PDB entry 2KI4 | solution NMR | chains B and C of the 4 polymer chains in the assembly

== Chain B ==
Molecule: Protein S100-A13
Organism: Homo sapiens
Reference sequence: Q99584 (S10AD_HUMAN); numbering as in UniProt (aligned over 1-98)
Chain sequence (98 residues; each row starts with the number of its first residue):
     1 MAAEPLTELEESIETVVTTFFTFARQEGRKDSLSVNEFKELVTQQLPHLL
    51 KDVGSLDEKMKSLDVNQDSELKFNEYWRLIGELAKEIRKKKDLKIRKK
Modified residues: K97 (D-lysine; DLY); K98 (D-lysine; DLY)
Curated features (UniProtKB/Swiss-Prot):
  - binding site (Ca(2+)): S32, E37, D64, N66, D68, E70, E75
  - modified residue: S32 (Phosphoserine)

== Chain C ==
Molecule: Protein S100-A13
Organism: Homo sapiens
Reference sequence: Q99584 (S10AD_HUMAN); residue numbers follow UniProt; this construct covers 1-98
Chain sequence (98 residues; each row starts with the number of its first residue):
     1 MAAEPLTELEESIETVVTTFFTFARQEGRKDSLSVNEFKELVTQQLPHLL
    51 KDVGSLDEKMKSLDVNQDSELKFNEYWRLIGELAKEIRKKKDLKIRKK
Modified residues: K94 (D-lysine; DLY)
Curated features (UniProtKB/Swiss-Prot):
  - binding site (Ca(2+)): S32, E37, D64, N66, D68, E70, E75
  - modified residue: S32 (Phosphoserine)

== Interface between chain B and chain C ==
Residue-residue contacts (22):
  E8(B) with T15(C); V16(C); T19(C); Q45(C)
  L9(B) with L46(C); L83(C)
  S12(B) with S12(C); V16(C)
  I13(B) with A84(C); I87(C)
  T15(B) with L9(C); S12(C)
  V16(B) with L9(C)
  F73(B) with R88(C)
  G81(B) with W77(C)
  A84(B) with W77(C)
  K85(B) with N74(C)
  I87(B) with E10(C); I13(C)
  R88(B) with F73(C)
  K98(B) with A3(C); E4(C)
Other interface residues (no listed pair), chain B (17 interface residues in all): T7, Q45, W77, I80
Other interface residues (no listed pair), chain C (21 interface residues in all): A2, I80, G81

== Overview ==
The interface between chain B and chain C involves 17 residues on one side and 21 on the other. From UniProt:
7 Ca2+-binding residues on chain B; 7 Ca2+-binding residues on chain C.
Chain B is Protein S100-A13 and chain C is Protein S100-A13, both from Homo sapiens; the structure,
FGF1-S100A13 complex structure: key component in non-classical path way of FGF1, was determined by solution
NMR, deposited together with 2KI6.
